Entry 4K63 (X-ray diffraction, 3.10 A resolution); this record covers chains A and B.

# Chain A
Protein: Hemagglutinin
Source organism: Influenza A virus
UniProt: A8HWY8 (A8HWY8_9INFA); residues 5-324 here correspond to UniProt positions 17-336 (UniProt number = residue number + 12)
Amino-acid sequence (321 residues; row label = number of the first residue in the row):
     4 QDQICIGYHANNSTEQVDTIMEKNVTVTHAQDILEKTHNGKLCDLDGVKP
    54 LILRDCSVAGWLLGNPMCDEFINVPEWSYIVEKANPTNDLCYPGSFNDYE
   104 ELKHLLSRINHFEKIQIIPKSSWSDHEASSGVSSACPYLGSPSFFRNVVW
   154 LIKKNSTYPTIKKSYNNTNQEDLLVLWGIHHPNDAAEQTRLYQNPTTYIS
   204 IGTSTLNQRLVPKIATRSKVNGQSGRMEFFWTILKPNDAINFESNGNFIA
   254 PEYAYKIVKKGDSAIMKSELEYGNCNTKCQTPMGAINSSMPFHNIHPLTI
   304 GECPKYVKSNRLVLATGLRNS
Construct notes: expression tag (4)
Cystine bridges: Cys-46/Cys-278, Cys-59/Cys-71, Cys-94/Cys-139, Cys-282/Cys-306
Glycans and other covalent adducts: N-acetylglucosamine (NAG) linked to Asn-169

# Chain B
Protein: Hemagglutinin
Source organism: Influenza A virus
UniProt: A8HWY8 (A8HWY8_9INFA); residues 335-498 here correspond to UniProt positions 347-510 (UniProt number = residue number + 12)
Amino-acid sequence (164 residues; numbered 335 to 498; the number before each row is that of its first residue):
   335 GLFGAIAGFIEGGWQGMVDGWYGYHHSNEQGSGYAADKESTQKAIDGVTN
   385 KVNSIIDKMNTQFEAVGREFNNLERRIENLNKKMEDGFLDVWTYNAELLV
   435 LMENERTLDFHDSNVKNLYDKVRLQLRDNAKELGNGCFEFYHKCDNECME
   485 SIRNGTYNYPQYSE
Cystine bridges: Cys-478/Cys-482

# Chain A / chain B interface
Residue-residue contacts (92):
  Gln-4(A) with Phe-474(B)
  Asp-5(A) with Ser-361(B); Asn-362(B); Glu-363(B); Glu-473(B); Phe-474(B), hydrogen bond (backbone-backbone); Lys-477(B); Cys-478(B), hydrogen bond (side chain-backbone)
  Gln-6(A) with His-360(B); Ser-361(B), hydrogen bond (backbone-backbone); Phe-472(B); Glu-473(B); Phe-474(B); Met-483(B)
  Ile-7(A) with His-359(B); Cys-471(B); Phe-472(B), hydrogen bond (backbone-backbone); Phe-474(B), hydrophobic; Met-483(B), hydrophobic
  Cys-8(A) with Trp-348(B); Tyr-358(B); His-359(B), hydrogen bond (backbone-backbone); Gly-470(B); Cys-471(B), disulfide
  Ile-9(A) with Ile-344(B), hydrophobic; Trp-348(B); Tyr-358(B), hydrophobic; Tyr-453(B), hydrophobic; Val-456(B), hydrophobic; Gly-470(B), hydrogen bond (backbone-backbone)
  Gly-10(A) with Trp-348(B); Met-351(B); Gly-357(B)
  Tyr-11(A) with Ile-340(B); Ala-341(B), hydrogen bond (side chain-backbone); Ile-344(B), hydrogen bond (side chain-backbone); Gly-346(B); Gly-347(B); Trp-348(B), hydrogen bond (backbone-backbone); Met-351(B); Trp-355(B)
  His-12(A) with Trp-348(B); Met-351(B), hydrogen bond (side chain-backbone); Gly-354(B), hydrogen bond (side chain-backbone); Trp-355(B), hydrogen bond (backbone-backbone)
  Ala-13(A) with Gly-347(B); Trp-348(B), hydrogen bond (backbone-backbone); Gln-349(B)
  Asn-14(A) with Gln-349(B)
  Asn-15(A) with Gln-349(B)
  Asp-21(A) with Leu-435(B); Asn-438(B), hydrogen bond (backbone-side chain)
  Thr-22(A) with Asn-438(B); Leu-442(B)
  Ile-23(A) with Glu-439(B)
  Met-24(A) with Glu-439(B)
  Glu-103(A) with Glu-403(B); Phe-404(B)
  Lys-106(A) with Glu-403(B), salt bridge
  Lys-270(A) with Glu-403(B)
  Phe-295(A) with Met-393(B), hydrophobic; Gln-396(B); Ala-430(B), hydrophobic
  Pro-300(A) with Ala-399(B)
  Leu-301(A) with Ala-399(B)
  Lys-308(A) with Met-393(B); Asn-394(B); Gln-396(B); Glu-398(B), salt bridge
  Tyr-309(A) with Gln-396(B), hydrogen bond (backbone-side chain); Leu-423(B), hydrophobic
  Val-310(A) with Thr-427(B)
  Lys-311(A) with Asp-420(B), salt bridge; Leu-423(B); Asp-424(B), salt bridge; Thr-427(B), hydrogen bond (backbone-side chain)
  Ser-312(A) with Thr-427(B); Glu-431(B), hydrogen bond
  Leu-315(A) with Val-434(B), hydrophobic
  Val-316(A) with Val-434(B); Asn-438(B)
  Leu-317(A) with Val-386(B), hydrophobic; Ile-389(B), hydrophobic; Val-434(B), hydrophobic; Asn-438(B)
  Ala-318(A) with Asn-438(B), hydrogen bond (backbone-side chain); Thr-441(B)
  Thr-319(A) with Trp-355(B); His-445(B), hydrogen bond (backbone-side chain)
  Gly-320(A) with His-445(B)
  Leu-321(A) with His-445(B)
  Arg-322(A) with Ile-340(B)
Interface residues without a listed pair, chain A (44 interface residues in all): Val-20, Lys-26, Val-28, Val-30, Gln-34, Ile-36, Glu-85, Pro-294, Thr-302
Interface residues without a listed pair, chain B (65 interface residues in all): Gly-335, Ala-339, Glu-345, Val-352, Tyr-356, Ile-390, Gly-401, Asn-405, Trp-426, Val-449, Leu-452, Leu-460, Leu-467, His-476, Asp-479, Ile-486
Cross-chain cystine bridges: Cys-8(A)/Cys-471(B)

# Overview
44 residues of chain A face 65 of chain B across their interface, with 1 disulfide bond, 19 hydrogen bonds and
4 salt bridges. Polar contacts include Lys-106(A)/Glu-403(B), Lys-308(A)/Glu-398(B) and Lys-311(A)/Asp-420(B).
N-acetylglucosamine is covalently linked to Asn-169(A).
Chain A is Hemagglutinin and chain B is Hemagglutinin, both from Influenza A virus; the structure, Structure
of an avian influenza H5 hemagglutinin from the influenza virus complexed with avian receptor analog ..., was
determined by X-ray diffraction together with 4K62, 4K64, 4K65, 4K66 and 4K67 from the same study.
